2X4M - chain A; structure by X-ray diffraction, 2.55 A resolution.

== Chain A ==
Molecule: Coagulase/fibrinolysin
Source organism: Yersinia pestis
Notes: EC 3.4.23.48
UniProt: P17811 (COLY_YERPE); residues 1-292 here correspond to UniProt positions 21-312 (UniProt number = residue number + 20)
Amino-acid sequence (298 residues; numbered 1 to 298; the number before each row is that of its first residue):
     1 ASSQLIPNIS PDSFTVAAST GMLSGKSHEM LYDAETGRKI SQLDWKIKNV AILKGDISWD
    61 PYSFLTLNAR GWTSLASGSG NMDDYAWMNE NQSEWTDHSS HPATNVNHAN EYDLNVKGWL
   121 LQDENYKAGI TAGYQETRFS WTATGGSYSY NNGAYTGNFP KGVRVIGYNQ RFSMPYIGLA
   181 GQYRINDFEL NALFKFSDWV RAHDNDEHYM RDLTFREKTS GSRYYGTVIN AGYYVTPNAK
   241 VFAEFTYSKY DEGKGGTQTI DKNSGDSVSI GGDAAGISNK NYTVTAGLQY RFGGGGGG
Unresolved in the structure: 1, 295-298
Sequence notes: engineered mutation Ala86 (Asp106 in P17811); expression tag (293-298)
UniProt features mapped onto this chain:
  - active site: Asp84, Asp206, His208

== Summary ==
UniProt lists 3 active-site residues.
Chain A is Coagulase/fibrinolysin (Yersinia pestis); the structure, Yersinia Pestis Plasminogen Activator Pla,
was determined by X-ray diffraction together with 2X55 and 2X56 from the same study.
